Entry 1GTM (X-ray diffraction, 2.20 A resolution); this record covers chains B and C of the 3 polymer chains in the assembly.

# Chain B (and C)
Name: Glutamate dehydrogenase
Source organism: Pyrococcus furiosus
Notes: EC 1.4.1.3; chain C of this document is another copy of the same molecule, construct and numbering; everything in this record applies to it too
UniProt: P80319 (DHE3_PYRFU); residues 1-419 here correspond to UniProt positions 2-420 (UniProt number = residue number + 1)
Chain sequence (419 residues; each row starts with the number of its first residue):
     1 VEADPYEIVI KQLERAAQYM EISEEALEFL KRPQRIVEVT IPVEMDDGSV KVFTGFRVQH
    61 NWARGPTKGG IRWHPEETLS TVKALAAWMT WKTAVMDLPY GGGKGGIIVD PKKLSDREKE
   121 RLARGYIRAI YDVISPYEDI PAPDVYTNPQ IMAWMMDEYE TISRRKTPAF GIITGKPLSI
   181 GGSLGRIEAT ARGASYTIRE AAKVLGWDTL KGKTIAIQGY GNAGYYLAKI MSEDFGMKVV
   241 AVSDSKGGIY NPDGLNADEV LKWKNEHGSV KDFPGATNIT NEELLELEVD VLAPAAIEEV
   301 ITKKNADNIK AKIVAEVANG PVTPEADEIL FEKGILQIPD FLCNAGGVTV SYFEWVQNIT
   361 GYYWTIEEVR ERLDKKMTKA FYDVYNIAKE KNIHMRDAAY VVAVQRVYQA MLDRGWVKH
Not modelled in the structure: 1-2
Differences from the reference sequence: conflict A3 (Gln4 in P80319)
Swiss-Prot annotation at these positions:
  - active site: K104
  - binding site (NAD(+)): G219 to Y225
From the paper describing this entry:
  - self-association interface (contacts with another copy of this molecule): R35, D132, E138, E158

# Interface between chain B and chain C
Pairs across the interface - 47 pairs, chain B then chain C:
  R117(B) - K418(C)
  E120(B) - K418(C)  salt bridge
  R124(B) - R414(C)  hydrogen bond (side chain-backbone)
  Q150(B) - D413(C)  hydrogen bond (side chain-backbone)
  A153(B) - D413(C)
  W154(B) - D413(C)
  W154(B) - R414(C)
  W154(B) - G415(C)
  M156(B) - R414(C)
  D157(B) - R414(C)  salt bridge
  D157(B) - W416(C)  hydrogen bond
  E160(B) - W62(C)
  E160(B) - R414(C)  salt bridge
  R164(B) - E138(C)
  R165(B) - R35(C)
  R165(B) - Q59(C)  hydrogen bond
  R165(B) - W62(C)
  R165(B) - S135(C)  hydrogen bond (backbone-side chain)
  R165(B) - Y137(C)
  R165(B) - E138(C)  salt bridge
  K166(B) - D132(C)  hydrogen bond (side chain-backbone)
  K166(B) - I134(C)
  K166(B) - S135(C)
  K166(B) - Y137(C)
  K166(B) - E138(C)  salt bridge
  T167(B) - Y137(C)
  P168(B) - Y137(C)
  F170(B) - R64(C)
  F170(B) - R414(C)
  P177(B) - D413(C)
  S179(B) - R64(C)
  S179(B) - Q409(C)
  S179(B) - A410(C)
  S179(B) - D413(C)  hydrogen bond
  I180(B) - A63(C)
  I180(B) - A410(C)  hydrophobic
  I359(B) - I359(C)
  T360(B) - V356(C)
  T360(B) - I359(C)
  T360(B) - T360(C)
  G361(B) - P99(C)
  G361(B) - Y352(C)  hydrogen bond (backbone-side chain)
  G361(B) - W355(C)
  Y362(B) - Y352(C)
  Y362(B) - W364(C)  hydrophobic
  Y362(B) - R372(C)
  Y363(B) - P99(C)  hydrophobic
Interface residues without a listed pair, chain C (29 interface residues in all): G65, T67, V133, L412

# Overview
The interface between chain B and chain C involves 23 residues on one side and 29 on the other, with 8
hydrogen bonds and 5 salt bridges. Among the polar pairs are E120(B)-K418(C), D157(B)-R414(C) and
E160(B)-R414(C). From the paper: a self-association interface involving R35(B), D132(B) and E138(B) among
others.
Chain B and chain C are both Glutamate dehydrogenase (Pyrococcus furiosus); the structure, Structure of
glutamate dehydrogenase, was determined by X-ray diffraction, deposited together with 1HRD.
